9D3K - chains A and I of the 12 polymer chains in the assembly; structure by electron microscopy, 2.70 A resolution.

[Chain A]
Name: Histone H3.2
Organism: Homo sapiens
UniProt: Q71DI3 (H32_HUMAN); residues 41-135 here correspond to UniProt positions 42-136 (UniProt number = residue number + 1)
Amino-acid sequence (95 residues; numbered 41 to 135; the number before each row is that of its first residue):
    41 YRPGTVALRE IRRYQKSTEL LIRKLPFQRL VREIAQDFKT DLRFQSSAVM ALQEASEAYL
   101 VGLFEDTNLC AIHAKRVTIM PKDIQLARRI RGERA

[Chain I]
Molecule: 601 DNA
Sequence (94 nucleotides; numbered -47 to 46; the number before each row is that of its first residue; numbers below 1 keep their minus sign (DT-47 is residue -47)):
   -47 TCAATTGGTC GTAGACAGCT CTAGCACCGC TTAAACGCAC GTACGCGCTG TCCCCCGCGT
    13 TTTAACCGCC AAGGGGATTA CTCCCTAGTC TCCA

[Chain A / chain I interface]
Pairs across the interface - 15 pairs, chain A then chain I:
  Tyr41(A) with DG9(I), phosphate contact; DC10(I), phosphate contact
  Pro43(A) with DG9(I), sugar contact
  Gly44(A) with DG9(I), hydrogen bond to the phosphate
  Val46(A) with DG9(I), phosphate contact
  Ala47(A) with DG9(I), hydrogen bond to the phosphate
  Arg63(A) with DA17(I), phosphate contact; DC18(I), salt bridge to the phosphate
  Lys64(A) with DC18(I), hydrogen bond to the phosphate
  Leu65(A) with DA17(I), sugar contact; DC18(I), hydrogen bond to the phosphate
  Pro66(A) with DA17(I), phosphate contact
  Arg69(A) with DA17(I), salt bridge to the phosphate
  Arg83(A) with DG26(I), sugar contact; DG27(I), sugar contact
Also at the interface, not in a pair above, chain A (14 interface residues in all): Arg42, Thr45, Asp81
Also at the interface, not in a pair above, chain I (7 interface residues in all): DC8

[Overview]
The interface between chain A and chain I involves 14 residues on one side and 7 on the other, with 4 hydrogen
bonds and 2 salt bridges. Polar pairs include Gly44(A)-DG9(I), Ala47(A)-DG9(I) and Lys64(A)-DC18(I).
Here chain A is Histone H3.2 (Homo sapiens) and chain I is 601 DNA. Entry 9D3K (Two Dsup molecules in complex
with the nucleosome open from both sides) was determined by electron microscopy (same publication as 9D3L,
9D3N, 9D3O, 9D3Q, 9D3R, 9D3S and 9D3T).
